Entry 6KW3 (electron microscopy, 7.13 A resolution (low resolution: residue-level contacts below are approximate; hydrogen-bond / salt-bridge calls are withheld)); this record covers chains O and U of the 28 polymer chains in the assembly.

[Chain O]
Protein: Histone H2A
Organism: Xenopus laevis
Reference sequence: Q6AZJ8 (Q6AZJ8_XENLA); residues 0-129 here correspond to UniProt positions 1-130 (UniProt number = residue number + 1)
Chain sequence (130 residues; row label = number of the first residue in the row; numbering starts at 0):
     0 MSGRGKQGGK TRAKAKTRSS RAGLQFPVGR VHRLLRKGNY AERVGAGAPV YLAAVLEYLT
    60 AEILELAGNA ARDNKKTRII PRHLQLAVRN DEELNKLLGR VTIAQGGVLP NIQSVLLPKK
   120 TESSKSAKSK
Disordered / not traced: 0-11, 119-129

[Chain U]
Molecule: DNA 167
Sequence (167 nucleotides; numbered 1 to 167; the number before each row is that of its first residue):
     1 GATGAGAATC CCGGTGCCGA GGCCGCTCAA TTGGTCGTAG ACAGCTCTAG CACCGCTTAA
    61 ACGCACGTAC GCGCTGTCCC CCGCGTTTTA ACCGCCAAGG GGATTACTCC CTAGTCTCCA
   121 GGCACGTGTC AGATATATAC ATCCTGAAGC TTGTCGAGAA GTACTAG
Disordered / not traced: 1, 148-167

[Chain O / chain U interface]
Pairs across the interface (13):
  Ala-12(O) / DC119(U)
  Arg-29(O) / DG122(U)
  Arg-29(O) / DC123(U)
  His-31(O) / DA113(U)
  Glu-41(O) / DA113(U)
  Arg-42(O) / DT112(U)
  Arg-42(O) / DA113(U)
  Val-43(O) / DT112(U)
  Val-43(O) / DA113(U)
  Ala-45(O) / DT112(U)
  Lys-75(O) / DG132(U)
  Lys-75(O) / DA133(U)
  Thr-76(O) / DG132(U)
Interface residues without a listed pair, chain O (13 interface residues in all): Ala-14, Arg-35, Gly-44, Arg-77
Interface residues without a listed pair, chain U (9 interface residues in all): DG121, DA131

[In short]
13 residues of chain O face 9 of chain U across their interface.
Here chain O is Histone H2A (Xenopus laevis) and chain U is DNA 167. Entry 6KW3 (The ClassA RSC-Nucleosome
Complex) was determined by electron microscopy together with 6K15 and 6KW4 from the same study.
